Entry 6ZEQ (X-ray diffraction, 1.97 A resolution); this record covers chain A.

[Chain A]
Protein: Leucine aminopeptidase A
Organism: Aspergillus oryzae (strain ATCC 42149 / RIB 40)
Notes: EC 3.4.11.-
UniProt: Q2U1F3 (LAPA_ASPOR); residues 1-377 here = UniProt positions 1-377
Chain sequence (377 residues; each row starts with the number of its first residue):
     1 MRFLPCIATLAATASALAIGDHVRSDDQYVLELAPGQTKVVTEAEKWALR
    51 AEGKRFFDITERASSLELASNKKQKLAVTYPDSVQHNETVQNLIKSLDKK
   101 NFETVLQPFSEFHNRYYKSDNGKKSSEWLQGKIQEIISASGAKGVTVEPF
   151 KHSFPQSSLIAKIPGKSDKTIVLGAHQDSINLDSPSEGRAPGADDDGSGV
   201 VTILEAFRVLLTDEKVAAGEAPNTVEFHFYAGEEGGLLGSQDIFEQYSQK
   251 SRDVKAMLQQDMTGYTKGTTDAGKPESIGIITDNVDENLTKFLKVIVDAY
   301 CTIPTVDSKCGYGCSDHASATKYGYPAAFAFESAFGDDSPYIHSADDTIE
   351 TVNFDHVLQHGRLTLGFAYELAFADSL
Disordered / not traced: 1-76
Cystine bridges: Cys310-Cys314
Glycans and other covalent adducts: N-acetylglucosamine (NAG) linked to Asn87
Bound ions: Zn2+ site 1: His176, Asp195, Asp261; Zn2+ site 2: Asp195, Glu234, His343
Reported in the primary citation:
  - catalytic residues: Glu233 (citing earlier work)
  - contacts within the chain: Ser240-Asp316, Gln259-Ser315, Asp261-Ser315, Gln259-Asp316
  - post-translational modification sites: Asn87

[Summary]
Covalently linked N-acetylglucosamine: at Asn87. His176, Asp195 and Asp261 form the Zn2+ site 1. Asp195,
Glu234 and His343 coordinate Zn2+ site 2. The paper reports the catalytic residue Glu233; a modification site
at Asn87.
Chain A is Leucine aminopeptidase A (Aspergillus oryzae (strain ATCC 42149 / RIB 40)); the structure,
Aspergillus oryzae Leucine Aminopeptidase A mature enzyme, was determined by X-ray diffraction together with
6ZEP and 7OEZ from the same study.
